PDB entry 5WAF | X-ray diffraction, 2.03 A resolution | chain A

# Chain A
Name: Beta-lactamase
Organism: Acinetobacter baumannii
Notes: EC 3.5.2.6
UniProt: Q6DRA1 (Q6DRA1_ACIBA); residues 0-359 here correspond to UniProt positions 24-383 (UniProt number = residue number + 24)
Chain sequence (361 residues; each row starts with the number of its first residue; numbers below 1 keep their minus sign (Met-1 is residue -1)):
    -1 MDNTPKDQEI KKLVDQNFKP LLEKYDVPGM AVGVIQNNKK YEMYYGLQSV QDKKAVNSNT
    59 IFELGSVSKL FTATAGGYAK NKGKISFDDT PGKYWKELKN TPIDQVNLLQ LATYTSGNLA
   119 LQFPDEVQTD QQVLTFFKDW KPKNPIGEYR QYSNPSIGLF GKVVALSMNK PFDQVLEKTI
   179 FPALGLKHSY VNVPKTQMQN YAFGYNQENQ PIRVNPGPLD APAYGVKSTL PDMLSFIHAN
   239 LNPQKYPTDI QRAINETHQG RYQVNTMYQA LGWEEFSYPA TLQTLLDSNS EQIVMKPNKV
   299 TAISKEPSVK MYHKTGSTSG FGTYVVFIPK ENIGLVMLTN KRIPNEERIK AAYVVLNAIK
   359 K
Not modelled in the structure: -1 to 5, 359
Covalent attachments: compound A0Y linked to Ser64
Sequence notes: expression tag (-1)
Small-molecule neighbours: A0Y (phosphonooxy-[[[4-(1H-1,2,3,4-tetrazol-5-yl)-2-(trifluoromethyl)phenyl]sulfonylamino]methyl]borinic acid): Gly63, Lys67, Leu119, Gln120, Tyr150, Asn152, Arg211, Val212, Asn213, Tyr222, Asn287, Val292, Lys312, Thr313, Gly314, Ser315, Thr316, Ser317, Arg340
Reported in the primary citation:
  - binding site for A0Y: Ser64, Gln120, Tyr150, Asn152, Asn213, Tyr222, Thr313, Ser315, Ser317, Arg340
  - mutagenesis - R340A (20-fold): decreased binding to A0Y
  - mutagenesis - N213A, R340A: unchanged stability

# Summary
Compound A0Y is covalently linked to Ser64. From the paper: a binding site for A0Y at Ser64, Gln120 and Tyr150
among others; R340A reduces binding to A0Y.
Chain A is Beta-lactamase (Acinetobacter baumannii); the structure, ADC-7 in complex with boronic acid
transition state inhibitor CR192, was determined by X-ray diffraction, deposited together with 5WAC, 5WAD,
5WAE and 5WAG.
